6QCD - chain A; structure by X-ray diffraction, 1.84 A resolution.

# Chain A
Molecule: NAD-dependent protein deacetylase sirtuin-6
Organism: Homo sapiens
Notes: EC 3.5.1.-
Reference sequence: Q8N6T7 (SIR6_HUMAN); residues 13-308 here = UniProt positions 13-308
Sequence (302 residues; numbered 7 to 308; the number before each row is that of its first residue):
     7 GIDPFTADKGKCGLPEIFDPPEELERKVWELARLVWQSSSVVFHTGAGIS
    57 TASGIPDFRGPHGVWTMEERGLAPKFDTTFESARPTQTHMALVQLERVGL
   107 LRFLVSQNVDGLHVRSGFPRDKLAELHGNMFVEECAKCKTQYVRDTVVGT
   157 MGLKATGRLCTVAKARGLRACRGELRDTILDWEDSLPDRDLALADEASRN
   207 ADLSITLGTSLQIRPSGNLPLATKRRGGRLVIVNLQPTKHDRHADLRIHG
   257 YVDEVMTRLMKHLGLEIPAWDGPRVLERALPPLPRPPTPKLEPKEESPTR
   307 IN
Unresolved in the structure: 7-9, 170-176, 299-308
Sequence notes: expression tag (7-12)
Ion coordination: Zn2+: Cys141, Cys144, Cys166, Cys177
Ligand contacts:
  - Adenosine-5-Diphosphoribose (AR6; [(2R,3S,4R,5R)-5-(6-aminopurin-9-yl)-3,4-dihydroxy-oxolan-2-yl]methyl [hydroxy-[[(2R,3S,4R,5S)-3,4,5-trihydroxyoxolan-2-yl]methoxy]phosphoryl] hydrogen phosphate): Gly52, Ala53, Gly54, Thr57, Asp63, Phe64, Arg65, Gly66, Trp71, Gln113, Asn114, His133, Trp188, Gly214, Thr215, Ser216, Leu217, Ile219, Asn240, Leu241, Gln242, Gly256, Tyr257, Val258
  - 3,5,7,3',4'-pentahydroxyflavone (QUE): Ala53, Ile61, Pro62, Asp63, Phe64, Val70, Phe82, Phe86, Val115, Asp116, Met136, Met157
UniProt features mapped onto this chain:
  - active site: His133 (Proton acceptor)
  - binding site (NAD(+)): Ala53, Thr57, Phe64, Arg65, Trp71, Gln113, His133, Gly214, Ser216, Asn240, Gln242, Val258
  - binding site (Zn(2+)): Cys141, Cys144, Cys166, Cys177
  - site: Cys18 (Formation of an covalent adduct with nitro-fatty acid activators)
  - modified residue: Lys33 (N6-acetyllysine), Thr294 (Phosphothreonine), Ser303 (Phosphoserine)
  - cross-link: Lys170 (Glycyl lysine isopeptide (Lys-Gly) (interchain with G-Cter in ubiquitin))
  - natural variant: Asp25 (D25N: Found in non-small cell lung cancer), Glu36 (E36V: Found in kidney cancer), Ser46 (S46N: Does not affect histone deacetylase activity), Asp63 (D63H: Found in a family presenting with four cases of perinatal lethality caused by severe neurodevelopmental and cardiac anomalies; uncertain significance; D63Y: Found in non-small cell lung cancer), Ala89 (A89S: Found in non-small cell lung cancer), Asp116 (D116N: Found in non-small cell lung cancer), Thr263 (T263P: Found in cervical cancer), Pro274 (P274L: Found in melanoma)
  - mutagenesis: Ala13 (A13W: Increased protein-lysine demyristoylase activity), Lys15 (K15R: Does not affect acetylation level), Lys17 (K17R: Does not affect acetylation level), Lys33 (K33Q: Mimics acetylation, leading to impaired ability to recognize and bind double-strand breaks (DSBs) sites; K33R: Decreased acetylation level), Ser45 (S45A: In AAA mutant; strongly decreased nucleosome-binding; when associated with 206-A--A-208), Ser56 (S56Y: Abolished NAD-dependent protein deacetylase, defatty-acylase and mono-ADP-ribosyltransferase activities), Gly60 (G60A: Does not affect the NAD-dependent protein defatty-acylase activity. Abolished NAD-dependent protein deacetylase and mono-ADP-ribosyltransferase activities), Arg65 (R65A: Does not affect the mono-ADP-ribosyltransferase activity. Abolished NAD-dependent protein deacetylase and defatty-acylase activities), Phe82 (F82A/E: Reduced MDL-800 and MDL-801 compounds-binding), Phe86 (F86E: Strongly reduced MDL-800 and MDL-801 compounds-binding; F86Q: Slightly reduced MDL-800 and MDL-801 compounds-binding), His133 (H133Y: Abolished NAD-dependent protein deacetylase, deacylase and mono-ADP-ribosyltransferase activities. Impaired ability to recognize and bind double-strand breaks (DSBs) sites), Lys170 (K170R: Decreased ubiquitination), 4 further mutagenesis entries in UniProt
From the paper describing this entry:
  - binding site for 3,5,7,3',4'-pentahydroxyflavone: Ala53, Ile61, Pro62, Phe64, Val70, Asp116, Met136
  - catalytic residues: His133 (citing earlier work)

# Overview
Bound to chain A: Adenosine-5-Diphosphoribose and 3,5,7,3',4'-pentahydroxyflavone. The Zn2+ site is built by
Cys141, Cys144, Cys166 and Cys177. UniProt lists active-site residue His133, 12 NAD+-binding residues, 4
Zn2+-binding residues and 22 mutagenesis sites. The paper reports the catalytic residue His133; a binding site
for 3,5,7,3',4'-pentahydroxyflavone at Ala53, Ile61 and Pro62 among others.
Chain A is NAD-dependent protein deacetylase sirtuin-6 (Homo sapiens); the structure, Human Sirt6 in complex
with ADP-ribose and the activator quercetin, was determined by X-ray diffraction together with 6QCE, 6QCH,
6QCJ and 6QCN from the same study.
